PDB entry 5OBA | X-ray diffraction, 2.85 A resolution | chains F and M of the 24 polymer chains in the assembly

[Chain F (and M)]
Protein: Ferritin heavy chain
From: Mus musculus
Notes: EC 1.16.3.1; engineered mutation(s): H177G; chain M of this document is another copy of the same molecule, construct and numbering; everything in this record applies to it too
UniProt: P09528 (FRIH_MOUSE); residues 0-176 here correspond to UniProt positions 1-177 (UniProt number = residue number + 1)
Chain sequence (197 residues; numbered 0 to 196; the number before each row is that of its first residue; numbering starts at 0):
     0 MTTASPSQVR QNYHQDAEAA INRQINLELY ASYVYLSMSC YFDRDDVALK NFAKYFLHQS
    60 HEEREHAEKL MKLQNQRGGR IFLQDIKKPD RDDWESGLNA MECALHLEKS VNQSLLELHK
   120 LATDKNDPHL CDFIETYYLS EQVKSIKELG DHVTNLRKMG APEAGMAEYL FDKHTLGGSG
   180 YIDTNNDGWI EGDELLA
Disordered / not traced: 0-3, 178-196 (chain M: 0-3, 177-196)
Construct notes: expression tag (177-196)
Metal / ion sites: Fe ion: E27, E62
Swiss-Prot annotation at these positions:
  - binding site (Fe cation): E27, E62, H65, E107, Q141
  - modified residue: M0 (N-acetylmethionine), T1 (N-acetylthreonine)

[Interface between chain F and chain M]
Residue-residue contacts (67):
  S6(F) - D44(M)  hydrogen bond
  Q7(F) - D44(M)
  V8(F) - D44(M)
  L28(F) - Y32(M)  hydrophobic
  S31(F) - R63(M)
  Y32(F) - L28(M)  hydrophobic
  Y32(F) - L82(M)
  Y32(F) - Q83(M)  hydrogen bond (side chain-backbone)
  Y32(F) - I85(M)  hydrophobic
  L35(F) - R63(M)
  L35(F) - M70(M)  hydrophobic
  S36(F) - L82(M)
  C39(F) - M70(M)  hydrogen bond
  C39(F) - N74(M)  hydrogen bond (backbone-side chain)
  C39(F) - I80(M)  hydrophobic
  D42(F) - K71(M)
  D42(F) - N74(M)
  R43(F) - N74(M)
  R43(F) - R79(M)
  D44(F) - S6(M)  hydrogen bond
  D44(F) - Q7(M)
  D44(F) - V8(M)
  D44(F) - R79(M)  salt bridge
  D45(F) - R79(M)  salt bridge
  L56(F) - E67(M)
  S59(F) - R63(M)  hydrogen bond
  H60(F) - R63(M)
  H60(F) - E67(M)  salt bridge
  R63(F) - S31(M)
  R63(F) - L35(M)
  R63(F) - S59(M)  hydrogen bond
  R63(F) - H60(M)
  R63(F) - R63(M)
  E67(F) - L56(M)
  E67(F) - H60(M)  salt bridge
  M70(F) - L35(M)  hydrophobic
  M70(F) - C39(M)  hydrogen bond
  K71(F) - D42(M)  salt bridge
  N74(F) - C39(M)  hydrogen bond (side chain-backbone)
  N74(F) - D42(M)  hydrogen bond
  N74(F) - R43(M)
  N74(F) - D44(M)
  G77(F) - D44(M)
  R79(F) - R43(M)
  R79(F) - D44(M)  salt bridge
  R79(F) - D45(M)  salt bridge
  I80(F) - C39(M)  hydrophobic
  F81(F) - D91(M)
  L82(F) - Y32(M)
  L82(F) - S36(M)
  L82(F) - K87(M)
  L82(F) - D91(M)
  Q83(F) - Y32(M)  hydrogen bond (backbone-side chain)
  Q83(F) - K87(M)
  D84(F) - I85(M)
  D84(F) - K86(M)
  D84(F) - K87(M)  hydrogen bond (side chain-backbone)
  I85(F) - Y32(M)
  I85(F) - D84(M)
  I85(F) - I85(M)  hydrogen bond (backbone-backbone)
  K86(F) - D84(M)
  K87(F) - L82(M)
  K87(F) - Q83(M)
  K87(F) - D84(M)  hydrogen bond (backbone-side chain)
  D91(F) - I80(M)
  D91(F) - F81(M)
  D91(F) - L82(M)  hydrogen bond (side chain-backbone)
Also at the interface, not in a pair above, chain F (34 interface residues in all): N25, P88
Also at the interface, not in a pair above, chain M (34 interface residues in all): N25, G77, P88

[In short]
Chain F and chain M each contribute 34 residues to their interface, with 15 hydrogen bonds and 7 salt bridges.
Polar contacts include D44(F)-R79(M), D45(F)-R79(M) and H60(F)-E67(M). Curated annotation (UniProt) lists 5 Fe
cation-binding residues on chain F.
Both chains are Ferritin heavy chain (Mus musculus). Entry 5OBA (Structure of a modified mouse H-chain
ferritin with a lanthanide binding motif) was determined by X-ray diffraction together with 5OBB from the same
study.
